PDB entry 1AJZ | X-ray diffraction, 2.00 A resolution | chain A

Chain A:
Name: Dihydropteroate synthase
Source organism: Escherichia coli
Notes: EC 2.5.1.15
UniProt: P0AC13 (DHPS_ECOLI); numbering as in UniProt (aligned over 1-282)
Chain sequence (282 residues; row label = number of the first residue in the row):
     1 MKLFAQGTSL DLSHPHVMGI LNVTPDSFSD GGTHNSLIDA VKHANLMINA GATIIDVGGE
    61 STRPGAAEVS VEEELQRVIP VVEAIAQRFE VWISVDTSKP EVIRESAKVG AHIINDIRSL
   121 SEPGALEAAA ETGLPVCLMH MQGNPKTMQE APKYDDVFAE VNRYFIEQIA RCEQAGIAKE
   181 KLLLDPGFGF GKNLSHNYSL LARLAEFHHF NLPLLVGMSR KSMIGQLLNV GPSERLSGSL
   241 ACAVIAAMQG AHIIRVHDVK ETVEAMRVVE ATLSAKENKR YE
UniProt features mapped onto this chain:
  - binding site (Mg(2+)): Asn22
  - binding site ((7,8-dihydropterin-6-yl)methyl diphosphate): Thr62, Asp96, Asn115, Asp185, Lys221, Arg255 to His257
  - binding site (6-hydroxymethyl-7,8-dihydropterin): Asn115, Asp185, Met223
  - natural variant: Phe28 (F28I: In TS20)
  - mutagenesis: Thr62 (T62A: Increases resistance to some sulfonamide antibiotics, including sulfanilamide (SAA) in E.coli strain BW25113), Gly189 (G189GFG: Increases resistance to some sulfonamide antibiotics, including sulfanilamide (SAA) in E.coli strain BW25113)

Summary:
From UniProt: Mg2+-binding residue Asn22, 8 (7,8-dihydropterin-6-yl)methyl diphosphate-binding residues, 3
residues binding 6-hydroxymethyl-7,8-dihydropterin and 2 mutagenesis sites.
Chain A is Dihydropteroate synthase (Escherichia coli); the structure, Structure of dihydropteroate
pyrophosphorylase, was determined by X-ray diffraction together with 1AJ0 and 1AJ2 from the same study.
